Entry 9D93 (electron microscopy, 2.85 A resolution); this record covers chains Ra and Sb of the 45 polymer chains in the assembly.

== Chain Ra ==
Molecule: Tail wing arm, gp31
Source organism: Mycobacterium phage Bxb1
UniProtKB: A0A345MFN8 (A0A345MFN8_9CAUD); residues 1-106 here = UniProt positions 1-106
Sequence (106 residues; row label = number of the first residue in the row):
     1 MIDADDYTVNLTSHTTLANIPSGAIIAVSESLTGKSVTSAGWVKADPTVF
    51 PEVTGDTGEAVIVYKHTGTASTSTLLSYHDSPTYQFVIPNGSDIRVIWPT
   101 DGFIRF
Disordered / not traced: 1

== Chain Sb ==
Molecule: Tail wing base, gp30
Source organism: Mycobacterium phage Bxb1
UniProtKB: Q9B091 (Q9B091_BPMB1); residues 1-496 here = UniProt positions 1-496
Sequence (496 residues; row label = number of the first residue in the row):
     1 MPSGLRGYNVYRNGVRQNTSPVTELGSVTITGLTPGTDYSSQITVTAIDM
    51 AGNESEPKTLAELEAEAATDELSPADPLAPAVRAQIDALVAAKMKPTSGK
   101 EADGAMVGIETPTGSYYKAYGGDRTKNQPLFLEQNFRYGSCSKMACNTLL
   151 LREIDRGHVDWDDTLDQFIDGIPNGDKITVRYLLLFQDGLKDWLQGDPAV
   201 QQTYFLNPTLNYDPLAYIRASTPVFEPGTDSHYSNAATLLMGKILEWCDA
   251 EFYTGRSARELIVEEWKNTVGMESLHWPTTNYMNQPYVRGWTPNMALPQI
   301 QAILGPFAFLAGLLGYPTSKDLEWTAVSTTWSDAAGSLAGNMEDFVKFGK
   351 ALYEGEFLSEEMNQLRKEIFTRYVEYEPAGPHQGPGWMGFGLNSICWGHW
   401 LGWVGNLGGYIAVLFYNQDDGSVIATMLNNFAGHADAVDLFYQIAYLLNP
   451 ESTGHRDWIFRPDPAEDADEVRDPTLYLTVESTGDNQIPADVPFEI
Disordered / not traced: 1-2, 478-496

== Chain Ra / chain Sb interface ==
Contacting residue pairs - 55 pairs, chain Ra then chain Sb:
  Trp42(Ra) with Pro464(Sb), hydrophobic; Glu466(Sb)
  Val61(Ra) with Phe460(Sb), hydrophobic
  Ser77(Ra) with Ala465(Sb)
  His79(Ra) with Pro462(Sb); Asp463(Sb), hydrogen bond (side chain-backbone); Ala465(Sb)
  Asp80(Ra) with Pro462(Sb); Asp463(Sb), hydrogen bond (backbone-backbone)
  Ser81(Ra) with Arg461(Sb); Asp463(Sb), hydrogen bond
  Pro82(Ra) with Asp463(Sb)
  Thr83(Ra) with Arg181(Sb), hydrogen bond (backbone-side chain); Leu365(Sb); Ile369(Sb)
  Tyr84(Ra) with Leu365(Sb); Glu368(Sb), hydrogen bond; Ile369(Sb), hydrophobic; Ile459(Sb); Phe460(Sb); Arg461(Sb), hydrogen bond
  Gln85(Ra) with Arg181(Sb)
  Phe86(Ra) with Arg181(Sb); Phe370(Sb); Thr371(Sb)
  Val87(Ra) with Trp458(Sb), hydrophobic
  Ile88(Ra) with Arg372(Sb); Trp458(Sb), hydrogen bond (backbone-side chain)
  Asn90(Ra) with Trp387(Sb); His455(Sb), hydrogen bond; Trp458(Sb), hydrogen bond
  Ser92(Ra) with His455(Sb); Arg456(Sb), hydrogen bond (side chain-backbone); Trp458(Sb)
  Asp93(Ra) with Asp457(Sb); Trp458(Sb), hydrogen bond (backbone-backbone)
  Ile94(Ra) with Trp458(Sb)
  Arg95(Ra) with Asp457(Sb), salt bridge; Trp458(Sb), hydrogen bond (backbone-backbone); Ile459(Sb); Phe460(Sb), hydrogen bond (backbone-backbone)
  Val96(Ra) with Phe460(Sb); Pro462(Sb)
  Ile97(Ra) with Ile459(Sb), hydrophobic; Phe460(Sb), hydrogen bond (backbone-backbone); Arg461(Sb); Pro462(Sb)
  Trp98(Ra) with Pro462(Sb), hydrophobic
  Pro99(Ra) with Pro462(Sb); Pro464(Sb)
  Gly102(Ra) with Pro464(Sb)
  Phe103(Ra) with Pro464(Sb); Ala465(Sb), hydrogen bond (backbone-backbone)
  Arg105(Ra) with Ala465(Sb); Asp469(Sb), salt bridge
Also at the interface, not in a pair above, chain Ra (28 interface residues in all): Ala60, Gly91, Ile104
Also at the interface, not in a pair above, chain Sb (24 interface residues in all): Gln187, Gln364, Asp467

== Overview ==
28 residues of chain Ra and 24 residues of chain Sb are in contact, with 15 hydrogen bonds and 2 salt bridges.
Polar contacts include Arg95(Ra)-Asp457(Sb), Arg105(Ra)-Asp469(Sb) and His79(Ra)-Asp463(Sb).
Chain Ra is Tail wing arm, gp31 and chain Sb is Tail wing base, gp30, both from Mycobacterium phage Bxb1; the
structure, Mycobacteriophage Bxb1 tail tip - Composite map and model, was determined by electron microscopy
together with 9D9W, 9D94, 9D9L and 9D9X from the same study.
